Entry 6R1U (electron microscopy, 4.36 A resolution (low resolution: residue-level contacts below are approximate; hydrogen-bond / salt-bridge calls are withheld)); this record covers chains A and I of the 13 polymer chains in the assembly.

== Chain A ==
Protein: Histone H3.2
Source organism: Xenopus laevis
UniProt: P84233 (H32_XENLA); residues 1-135 here correspond to UniProt positions 2-136 (UniProt number = residue number + 1)
Amino-acid sequence (135 residues; row label = number of the first residue in the row):
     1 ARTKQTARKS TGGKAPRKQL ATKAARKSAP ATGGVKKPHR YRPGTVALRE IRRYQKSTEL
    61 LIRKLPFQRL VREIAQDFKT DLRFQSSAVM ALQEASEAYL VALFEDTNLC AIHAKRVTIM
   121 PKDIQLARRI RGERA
Not modelled in the structure: 1-36
Sequence notes: conflict Ala102 (Gly103 in P84233)
Swiss-Prot annotation at these positions:
  - modified residue: Arg2 (Asymmetric dimethylarginine), Thr3 (Phosphothreonine), Lys4 (Allysine), Gln5 (5-glutamyl dopamine), Thr6 (Phosphothreonine), Arg8 (Citrulline), Lys9 (N6,N6,N6-trimethyllysine), Ser10 (ADP-ribosylserine), Thr11 (Phosphothreonine), Lys14 (N6-(2-hydroxyisobutyryl)lysine), Arg17 (Asymmetric dimethylarginine), Lys18 (N6-(2-hydroxyisobutyryl)lysine), Lys23 (N6-(2-hydroxyisobutyryl)lysine), Arg26 (Citrulline), Lys27 (N6,N6,N6-trimethyllysine), Ser28 (ADP-ribosylserine), Lys36 (N6,N6,N6-trimethyllysine), Lys37 (N6-methyllysine), Tyr41 (Phosphotyrosine), Lys56 (N6,N6,N6-trimethyllysine) and 8 more in UniProt
  - lipidation: Cys110 (S-palmitoyl cysteine)

== Chain I ==
Molecule: 147-nt DNA strand
Sequence (147 nucleotides; row label = number of the first residue in the row; numbers below 1 keep their minus sign (DA-73 is residue -73)):
   -73 ATCGGATGTA TATATCTGAC ACGTGCCTGG AGACTAGGGA GTAATCCCCT TGGCGGTTAA
   -13 AACGCGGGGG ACAGCGCGTA CGTGCGTTTA AGCGGTGCTA GAGCTGTCTA CGACCAATTG
    47 AGCGGCCTCG GCACCGGGAT TCTCGAT

== How chain A and chain I interact ==
Residue-residue contacts (19; chain A residue first):
  His39(A) with DG71(I)
  Arg40(A) with DG71(I)
  Tyr41(A) with DC70(I); DG71(I)
  Arg42(A) with DG-5(I); DC70(I)
  Thr45(A) with DC70(I)
  Arg72(A) with DT-23(I)
  Arg83(A) with DT-23(I)
  Phe84(A) with DT-24(I); DT-23(I)
  Gln85(A) with DT-24(I)
  Arg116(A) with DA-3(I); DC-2(I)
  Val117(A) with DG-4(I); DA-3(I)
  Thr118(A) with DG-4(I); DA-3(I)
  Met120(A) with DC-2(I)
Other interface residues (no listed pair), chain A (16 interface residues in all): Pro43, Arg63, Lys115
Other interface residues (no listed pair), chain I (10 interface residues in all): DA-13, DT69

== In short ==
16 residues of chain A and 10 residues of chain I are in contact.
Here chain A is Histone H3.2 (Xenopus laevis) and chain I is a 147-nt DNA strand. Entry 6R1U (Structure of
LSD2/NPAC-linker/nucleosome core particle complex: Class 2) was determined by electron microscopy, deposited
together with 6R1T and 6R25.
